1U1D - chains A and B of the 6 polymer chains in the assembly; structure by X-ray diffraction, 2.00 A resolution.

# Chain A (and B)
Molecule: Uridine phosphorylase
From: Escherichia coli
Notes: EC 2.4.2.3; chain B of this document is another copy of the same molecule, construct and numbering; everything in this record applies to it too
UniProt: P12758 (UDP_ECOLI); residues 2-253 here correspond to UniProt positions 1-252 (UniProt number = residue number - 1)
Sequence (256 residues; numbered -2 to 253; the number before each row is that of its first residue; numbers below 1 keep their minus sign (Gly-2 is residue -2)):
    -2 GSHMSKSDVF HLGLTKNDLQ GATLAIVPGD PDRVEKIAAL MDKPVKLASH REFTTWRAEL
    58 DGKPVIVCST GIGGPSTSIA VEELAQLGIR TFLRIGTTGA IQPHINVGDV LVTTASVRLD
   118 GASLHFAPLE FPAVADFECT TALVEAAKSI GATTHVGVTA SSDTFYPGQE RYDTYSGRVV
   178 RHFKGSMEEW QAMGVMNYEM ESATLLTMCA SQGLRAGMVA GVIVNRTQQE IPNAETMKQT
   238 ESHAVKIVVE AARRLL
Disordered / not traced: -2 to 0 (chain B: -2 to 2)
Construct notes: cloning artifact (-2 to 1)
Ion coordination: K+: Glu49, Ile69, Ser73 (shared with Glu49(B), Ile69(B), Ser73(B) of chain B)
Small-molecule neighbours:
  - 181 (1-((2-hydroxyethoxy)methyl)-5-(phenylthio)pyrimidine-2,4(1h,3h)-dione), molecule 1: Phe7, His8, Arg48
  - 181, molecule 2: Ile69, Thr94, Thr95, Gly96, Phe162, Gln166, Arg168, Tyr195, Glu196, Met197, Ile220, Val221, Glu227, Pro229

# Interface between chain A and chain B
Contacting residue pairs (103; chain A residue first):
  Phe7(A) - Phe162(B)  hydrophobic
  Phe7(A) - Tyr163(B)
  Phe7(A) - Glu227(B)
  Phe7(A) - Ile228(B)  hydrophobic
  His8(A) - Phe162(B)
  Asp27(A) - Arg48(B)  salt bridge
  Pro28(A) - Arg48(B)
  Asp29(A) - Arg48(B)  hydrogen bond (side chain-backbone)
  Arg30(A) - Arg48(B)
  Arg48(A) - Gly26(B)
  Arg48(A) - Asp27(B)
  Arg48(A) - Arg30(B)
  Arg48(A) - Ile69(B)
  Glu49(A) - Glu49(B)
  Glu49(A) - Gly68(B)
  Glu49(A) - Ile69(B)  hydrogen bond (side chain-backbone)
  Phe50(A) - Ile69(B)  hydrophobic
  Gly68(A) - Glu49(B)
  Ile69(A) - Arg48(B)
  Ile69(A) - Glu49(B)  hydrogen bond (backbone-side chain)
  Ile69(A) - Phe50(B)  hydrophobic
  Ile69(A) - Ser73(B)
  Ile69(A) - Ile76(B)  hydrophobic
  Gly70(A) - Pro72(B)
  Pro72(A) - Gly70(B)
  Pro72(A) - Pro72(B)
  Pro72(A) - Asp160(B)
  Pro72(A) - Met197(B)  hydrophobic
  Ser73(A) - Ile69(B)
  Ser75(A) - Asp160(B)
  Ser75(A) - Thr161(B)
  Ile76(A) - Ile69(B)  hydrophobic
  Ile76(A) - Phe162(B)  hydrophobic
  Glu79(A) - Tyr163(B)
  Glu79(A) - Thr171(B)
  Glu79(A) - Tyr172(B)  hydrogen bond (side chain-backbone)
  Glu80(A) - Tyr163(B)  hydrogen bond
  Ala82(A) - Tyr172(B)
  Arg87(A) - Tyr172(B)
  Leu116(A) - His122(B)  hydrogen bond (backbone-side chain)
  Gly118(A) - Gly118(B)
  Gly118(A) - Asp160(B)  hydrogen bond (backbone-side chain)
  Ala119(A) - Asp160(B)  hydrogen bond (backbone-side chain)
  Ala119(A) - Thr161(B)
  Leu121(A) - Val177(B)
  His122(A) - Leu116(B)  hydrogen bond (side chain-backbone)
  His122(A) - Ser159(B)
  His122(A) - Asp160(B)
  His122(A) - Thr161(B)  hydrogen bond
  His122(A) - Pro164(B)
  His122(A) - Gly165(B)
  His122(A) - Val177(B)
  His122(A) - Phe180(B)
  Phe123(A) - Thr161(B)
  Phe123(A) - Pro164(B)  hydrophobic
  Phe123(A) - Arg175(B)  hydrogen bond (backbone-side chain)
  Phe123(A) - Val177(B)
  Ala124(A) - Val177(B)  hydrophobic
  Pro125(A) - Val177(B)
  Ser159(A) - His122(B)
  Asp160(A) - Pro72(B)
  Asp160(A) - Ser75(B)
  Asp160(A) - Gly118(B)  hydrogen bond (side chain-backbone)
  Asp160(A) - Ala119(B)  hydrogen bond (side chain-backbone)
  Asp160(A) - His122(B)
  Asp160(A) - Asp160(B)
  Thr161(A) - Ser75(B)
  Thr161(A) - His122(B)  hydrogen bond
  Thr161(A) - Phe123(B)
  Phe162(A) - Phe7(B)  hydrophobic
  Phe162(A) - His8(B)
  Phe162(A) - Ile76(B)  hydrophobic
  Tyr163(A) - Phe7(B)
  Tyr163(A) - Glu79(B)
  Tyr163(A) - Glu80(B)  hydrogen bond
  Pro164(A) - His122(B)
  Pro164(A) - Phe123(B)  hydrophobic
  Gly165(A) - His122(B)
  Asp170(A) - Phe7(B)
  Asp170(A) - Gln83(B)
  Thr171(A) - Glu79(B)
  Tyr172(A) - Glu79(B)  hydrogen bond (backbone-side chain)
  Tyr172(A) - Ala82(B)
  Tyr172(A) - Arg87(B)  hydrogen bond
  Tyr172(A) - Gln209(B)
  Tyr172(A) - Leu211(B)  hydrophobic
  Ser173(A) - Gln209(B)  hydrogen bond
  Arg175(A) - Phe123(B)  hydrogen bond (side chain-backbone)
  Arg175(A) - Ser208(B)  hydrogen bond (side chain-backbone)
  Arg175(A) - Gln209(B)
  Val177(A) - Leu121(B)
  Val177(A) - His122(B)
  Val177(A) - Phe123(B)
  Val177(A) - Ala124(B)  hydrophobic
  Val177(A) - Pro125(B)
  Phe180(A) - His122(B)
  Met197(A) - Pro72(B)  hydrophobic
  Ser208(A) - Arg175(B)  hydrogen bond
  Gln209(A) - Tyr172(B)
  Gln209(A) - Ser173(B)  hydrogen bond
  Gln209(A) - Arg175(B)
  Leu211(A) - Tyr172(B)  hydrophobic
  Glu227(A) - Phe7(B)
Also at the interface, not in a pair above, chain A (53 interface residues in all): Gly26, Gly71, Gln83, Thr94, Asp117, Ile228
Also at the interface, not in a pair above, chain B (54 interface residues in all): Pro28, Asp29, His47, Gly71, Thr94, Asp117, Asp170

# Overview
53 residues of chain A and 54 residues of chain B are in contact, with 22 hydrogen bonds and 1 salt bridge.
Polar pairs include Asp27(A)-Arg48(B), Asp29(A)-Arg48(B) and Glu49(A)-Ile69(B). Chain A binds compound 181.
Glu49(A), Ile69(A) and Ser73(A) coordinate K+.
Both chains are Uridine phosphorylase (Escherichia coli). Entry 1U1D (Structure of e. coli uridine
phosphorylase complexed to 5-(phenylthio)acyclouridine (ptau)) was determined by X-ray diffraction together
with 1U1C, 1U1E, 1U1F and 1U1G from the same study.
